PDB entry 5LXS | X-ray diffraction, 2.20 A resolution | chains D and E of the 6 polymer chains in the assembly

== Chain D ==
Name: Tubulin beta-2B chain
Source organism: Bos taurus
UniProtKB: Q6B856 (TBB2B_BOVIN); the author numbering skips numbers that UniProt does not, so the offset changes along the chain: 1-42 = UniProt 1-42; 45-360 = UniProt 43-358; 369-455 = UniProt 359-445
Amino-acid sequence (445 residues; each row starts with the number of its first residue; note: 10 numbers in that range are skipped by the numbering (no residue carries them; nothing is unmodelled there)):
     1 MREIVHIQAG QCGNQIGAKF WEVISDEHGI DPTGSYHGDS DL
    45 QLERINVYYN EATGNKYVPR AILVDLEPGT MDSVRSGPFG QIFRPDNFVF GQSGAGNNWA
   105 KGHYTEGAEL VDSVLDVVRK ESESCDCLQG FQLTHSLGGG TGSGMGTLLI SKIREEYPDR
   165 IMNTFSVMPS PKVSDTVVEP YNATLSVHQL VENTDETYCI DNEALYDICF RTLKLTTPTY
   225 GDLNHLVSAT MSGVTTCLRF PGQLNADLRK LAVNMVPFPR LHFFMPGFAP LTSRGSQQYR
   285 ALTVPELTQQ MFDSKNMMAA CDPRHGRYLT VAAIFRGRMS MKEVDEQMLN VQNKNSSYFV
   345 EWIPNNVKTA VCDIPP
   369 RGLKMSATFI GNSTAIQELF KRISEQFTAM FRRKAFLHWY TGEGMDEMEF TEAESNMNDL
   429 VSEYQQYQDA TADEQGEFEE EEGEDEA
Unresolved in the structure: 442-455
Ion coordination: Mg2+: Gln11 (together with GDP)
Small-molecule neighbours:
  - 7AO ([(3Z,5S,6S,7S,8R,9S,11Z,13S,14S,15S,16Z,18S)-19-[(2S,3R,4S,5R)-3,5-dimethyl-4-oxidanyl-6-oxidanylidene-oxan-2-yl]-5,7,9,11,13,15-hexamethyl-8,14,18-tris(oxidanyl)nonadeca-1,3,11,16-tetraen-6-yl] N-[3-[(3-azidophenyl)carbonylamino]propyl]carbamate): Cys213, Leu217, Leu219, Asp226, His229, Leu230, Ser232, Ala233, Phe272, Pro274, Leu275, Thr276, Ser277, Arg278, Gln281, Gln282, Arg369, Gly370, Leu371
  - GDP (guanosine-5'-diphosphate): Gly10, Gln11, Cys12, Gln15, Ile16, Asp69, Ala99, Ser140, Gly142, Gly143, Gly144, Thr145, Gly146, Ser147, Val171, Pro173, Val177, Ser178, Glu183, Asn206, Leu209, Tyr224, Leu227, Asn228
Reported in the primary citation:
  - binding site for 7AO: Asp226, Pro274, Thr276, Arg278, Gln281, Gln282, Arg369, Leu371

== Chain E ==
Name: Stathmin-4
Source organism: Rattus norvegicus
UniProtKB: P63043 (STMN4_RAT); residues 5-145 here correspond to UniProt positions 49-189 (UniProt number = residue number + 44)
Amino-acid sequence (143 residues; each row starts with the number of its first residue):
     3 MADMEVIELN KCTSGQSFEV ILKPPSFDGV PEFNASLPRR RDPSLEEIQK KLEAAEERRK
    63 YQEAELLKHL AEKREHEREV IQKAIEENNN FIKMAKEKLA QKMESNKENR EAHLAAMLER
   123 LQEKDKHAEE VRKNKELKEE ASR
Unresolved in the structure: 3-5, 29-43, 144-145
Differences from the reference sequence: initiating methionine (3); expression tag (4)

== Chain D / chain E interface ==
Contacting residue pairs - 27 pairs, chain D then chain E:
  Tyr108(D) - His129(E)  hydrogen bond
  Tyr108(D) - Ala130(E)  hydrophobic
  Tyr108(D) - Val133(E)  hydrophobic
  Tyr108(D) - Arg134(E)  hydrogen bond (backbone-side chain)
  Thr109(D) - Lys137(E)
  Ala112(D) - Arg134(E)
  Ser155(D) - Lys126(E)
  Lys156(D) - Asp127(E)  salt bridge
  Arg158(D) - Leu123(E)
  Glu159(D) - Leu120(E)
  Glu159(D) - Leu123(E)
  Glu159(D) - Asp127(E)
  Pro162(D) - Met119(E)  hydrophobic
  Asp163(D) - Arg112(E)
  Gln193(D) - Lys126(E)  hydrogen bond
  Asn197(D) - Leu123(E)
  Asn197(D) - Lys126(E)
  Thr409(D) - Lys140(E)  hydrogen bond (backbone-side chain)
  Gly410(D) - Lys137(E)
  Gly410(D) - Lys140(E)
  Glu411(D) - Val133(E)
  Glu411(D) - Lys137(E)  salt bridge
  Gly412(D) - Val133(E)
  Gly412(D) - Asn136(E)  hydrogen bond (backbone-side chain)
  Gly412(D) - Lys137(E)
  Met413(D) - Val133(E)
  Glu417(D) - His129(E)  salt bridge
Also at the interface, not in a pair above, chain E (14 interface residues in all): Leu116

== In short ==
Chain D and chain E form an interface of 17 and 14 residues respectively; the contacts include 5 hydrogen
bonds and 3 salt bridges. Among the polar pairs are Lys156(D)-Asp127(E), Glu411(D)-Lys137(E) and
Glu417(D)-His129(E). Chain D binds GDP and compound 7AO. The paper reports a binding site for 7AO at
Asp226(D), Pro274(D) and Thr276(D) among others.
Chain D is Tubulin beta-2B chain (Bos taurus) and chain E is Stathmin-4 (Rattus norvegicus); the structure,
Tubulin-KS-1-199-32 complex, was determined by X-ray diffraction, deposited together with 5LXT.
